Entry 8U9Z (electron microscopy, 3.80 A resolution); this record covers chains A and B of the 7 polymer chains in the assembly.

== Chain A (and B) ==
Molecule: Cell division control protein 48
Source organism: Saccharomyces cerevisiae
Notes: EC 3.6.4.6; chain B of this document is another copy of the same molecule, construct and numbering; everything in this record applies to it too
UniProt: P25694 (CDC48_YEAST); residue numbers follow UniProt; this construct covers 1-835
Chain sequence (835 residues; numbered 1 to 835; the number before each row is that of its first residue):
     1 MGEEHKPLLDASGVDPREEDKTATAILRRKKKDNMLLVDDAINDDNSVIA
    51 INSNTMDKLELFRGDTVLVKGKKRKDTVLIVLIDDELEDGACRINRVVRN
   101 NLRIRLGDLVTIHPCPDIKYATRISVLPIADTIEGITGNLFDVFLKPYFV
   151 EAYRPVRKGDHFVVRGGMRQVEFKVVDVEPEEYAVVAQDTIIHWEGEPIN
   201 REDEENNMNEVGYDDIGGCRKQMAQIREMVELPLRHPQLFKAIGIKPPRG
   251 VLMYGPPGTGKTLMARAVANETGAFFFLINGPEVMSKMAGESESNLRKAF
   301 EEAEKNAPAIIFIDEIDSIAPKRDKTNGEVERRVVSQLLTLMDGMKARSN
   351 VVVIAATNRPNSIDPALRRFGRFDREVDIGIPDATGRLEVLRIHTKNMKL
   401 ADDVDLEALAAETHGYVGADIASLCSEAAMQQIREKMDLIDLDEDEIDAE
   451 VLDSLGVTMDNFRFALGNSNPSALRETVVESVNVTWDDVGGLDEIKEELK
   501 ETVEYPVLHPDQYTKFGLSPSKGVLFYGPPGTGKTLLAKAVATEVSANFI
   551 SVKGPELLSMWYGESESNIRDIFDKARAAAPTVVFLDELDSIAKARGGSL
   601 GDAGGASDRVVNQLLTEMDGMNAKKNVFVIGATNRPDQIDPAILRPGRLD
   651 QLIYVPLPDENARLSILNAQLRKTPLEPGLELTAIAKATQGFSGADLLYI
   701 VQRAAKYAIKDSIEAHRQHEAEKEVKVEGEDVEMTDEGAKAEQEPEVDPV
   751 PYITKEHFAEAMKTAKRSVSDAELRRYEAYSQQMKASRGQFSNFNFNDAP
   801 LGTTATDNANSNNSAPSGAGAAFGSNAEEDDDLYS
Not modelled in the structure: 1-208, 726-743, 785-835 (chain B: 1-204, 723-747, 797-835)
Bound ions: Mg2+ site 1: Thr262 (together with 08T); Mg2+ site 2: Thr535 (together with 08T)
Small-molecule neighbours:
  - 08T ([[[(2R,3S,4R,5R)-5-(6-aminopurin-9-yl)-3,4-bis(oxidanyl)oxolan-2-yl]methoxy-oxidanyl-phosphoryl]oxy-oxidanyl-phosphoryl]oxy-tris(fluoranyl)beryllium), molecule 1: Asp215, Gly217, Pro256, Pro257, Gly258, Thr259, Gly260, Lys261, Thr262, Leu263, Asn358, Val390, His394, Gly418, Ala419
  - 08T, molecule 2: Val489, Leu492, Pro529, Pro530, Gly531, Thr532, Gly533, Lys534, Thr535, Leu536, Asn634, Ile666, Gln670, Gly694, Ala695, Leu698
UniProt features mapped onto this chain:
  - binding site (ATP): Pro257 to Leu263, Asn358, His394, Gly531 to Leu536
  - modified residue: Ser472 (Phosphoserine), Ser519 (Phosphoserine), Thr735 (Phosphothreonine), Ser770 (Phosphoserine)
  - cross-link (Glycyl lysine isopeptide (Lys-Gly)): Lys305 (interchain with G-Cter in ubiquitin), Lys322 (interchain with G-Cter in ubiquitin), Lys346 (interchain with G-Cter in ubiquitin), Lys522 (interchain with G-Cter in ubiquitin), Lys539 (interchain with G-Cter in ubiquitin), Lys594 (interchain with G-Cter in ubiquitin), Lys673 (interchain with G-Cter in ubiquitin)
  - mutagenesis: Lys261 (K261A: Moderate reduction in growth rate; K261T: Probable loss of ATP binding. Complete loss of catalytic activity), Glu315 (E315A: Moderate reduction in growth rate; E315D: Severe loss of catalytic activity without affecting cooperativity between the 2 ATP-binding regions. Slight reduction in growth rate ...), Asn358 (N358A: Slight reduction in growth rate. Restores cell growth; when associated with Q-315), Arg369 (R369A: No effect on growth rate. Restores cell growth; when associated with Q-315), Pro471 (P471A/S: Restores cell growth; when associated with Q-315), Arg475 (R475H: Restores cell growth; when associated with Q-315), Lys534 (K534A/T: Severe loss of catalytic activity. Lethal), Glu588 (E588D: Moderate reduction in growth rate; E588Q: Lethal), Arg645 (R645A: Lethal)
What the authors report for this chain:
  - catalytic residues: Glu315, Arg369, Arg372, Glu588, Arg645, Arg648 (citing earlier work)

== Interface between chain A and chain B ==
Pairs across the interface (139):
  Pro257(A) - Arg369(B)
  Gly258(A) - Arg369(B)
  Thr262(A) - Gly344(B)
  Thr262(A) - Met345(B)
  Arg266(A) - Gly344(B)  hydrogen bond (side chain-backbone)
  Arg266(A) - Met345(B)
  Leu278(A) - Met345(B)  hydrophobic
  Asn280(A) - Thr340(B)
  Pro282(A) - Arg333(B)
  Pro282(A) - Ser336(B)
  Pro282(A) - Gln337(B)
  Glu283(A) - Arg297(B)  salt bridge
  Glu283(A) - Gln337(B)  hydrogen bond
  Met285(A) - Glu329(B)
  Met285(A) - Arg333(B)
  Ser286(A) - Ala289(B)
  Lys287(A) - Met288(B)
  Lys287(A) - Ala289(B)
  Lys287(A) - Glu291(B)
  Glu315(A) - Thr340(B)  hydrogen bond
  Ser318(A) - Ser336(B)
  Arg359(A) - Arg323(B)
  Asn397(A) - Gly244(B)
  Met398(A) - Ile243(B)
  Met398(A) - Gly244(B)
  Met398(A) - Ile245(B)  hydrophobic
  Lys399(A) - Ile243(B)
  Ala419(A) - Arg369(B)
  Ala419(A) - Phe370(B)
  Asp420(A) - Arg369(B)
  Ala422(A) - Phe370(B)  hydrophobic
  Ser423(A) - Phe370(B)
  Ser426(A) - Ile245(B)
  Ser426(A) - Lys246(B)  hydrogen bond (side chain-backbone)
  Ala429(A) - Ile243(B)  hydrophobic
  Met430(A) - Phe240(B)  hydrophobic
  Met430(A) - Pro247(B)  hydrophobic
  Met430(A) - Pro248(B)
  Ile433(A) - Leu239(B)  hydrophobic
  Ile433(A) - Phe240(B)  hydrophobic
  Ile433(A) - Ile243(B)  hydrophobic
  Leu442(A) - His236(B)
  Glu444(A) - Arg235(B)  hydrogen bond (backbone-side chain)
  Asp445(A) - Arg235(B)  hydrogen bond (backbone-side chain)
  Glu446(A) - Arg235(B)  hydrogen bond (backbone-side chain)
  Glu446(A) - His236(B)
  Ile447(A) - Arg235(B)
  Ile447(A) - His236(B)
  Ile447(A) - Gln238(B)
  Leu455(A) - Ile243(B)  hydrophobic
  Ser472(A) - Arg368(B)  hydrogen bond (side chain-backbone)
  Ser472(A) - Arg369(B)  hydrogen bond (side chain-backbone)
  Arg475(A) - Arg368(B)  hydrogen bond (side chain-backbone)
  Arg475(A) - Asp374(B)
  Arg475(A) - Glu376(B)  salt bridge
  Glu476(A) - Asn361(B)
  Glu476(A) - Arg368(B)  salt bridge
  Pro530(A) - Arg645(B)
  Gly531(A) - Arg645(B)
  Thr535(A) - Met621(B)
  Lys539(A) - Gly620(B)  hydrogen bond (side chain-backbone)
  Lys539(A) - Met621(B)
  Ser551(A) - Met621(B)
  Lys553(A) - Thr616(B)
  Lys553(A) - Glu617(B)
  Pro555(A) - Glu566(B)
  Pro555(A) - Arg570(B)  hydrogen bond (backbone-side chain)
  Pro555(A) - Gln613(B)
  Glu556(A) - Arg570(B)
  Leu558(A) - Tyr562(B)
  Leu558(A) - Arg609(B)
  Ser559(A) - Tyr562(B)
  Met560(A) - Trp561(B)  hydrophobic
  Met560(A) - Tyr562(B)  hydrogen bond (backbone-backbone)
  Met560(A) - Glu564(B)
  Ser567(A) - Lys325(B)
  Phe585(A) - Met621(B)  hydrophobic
  Glu588(A) - Thr616(B)
  Asp590(A) - Asn612(B)  hydrogen bond (backbone-side chain)
  Ser591(A) - Arg609(B)
  Ser591(A) - Asn612(B)
  Ser599(A) - Leu600(B)  hydrogen bond (side chain-backbone)
  Ser599(A) - Gly601(B)
  Ser599(A) - Asp602(B)
  Gly601(A) - Asp602(B)
  Gly601(A) - Ala603(B)
  Gly601(A) - Gly604(B)  hydrogen bond (backbone-backbone)
  Ser607(A) - Tyr562(B)
  Arg635(A) - Arg596(B)  hydrogen bond (side chain-backbone)
  Lys673(A) - Phe516(B)
  Lys673(A) - Gly517(B)
  Thr674(A) - Phe516(B)
  Thr674(A) - Leu518(B)
  Pro675(A) - Lys515(B)
  Pro675(A) - Phe516(B)
  Leu680(A) - Phe796(B)  hydrophobic
  Ala684(A) - Phe794(B)  hydrophobic
  Ile685(A) - Phe794(B)
  Ala688(A) - Phe794(B)  hydrophobic
  Phe692(A) - Phe791(B)  hydrophobic
  Ala695(A) - Arg645(B)
  Ala695(A) - Pro646(B)
  Asp696(A) - Pro646(B)
  Tyr699(A) - Pro646(B)  hydrophobic
  Tyr699(A) - Asp650(B)
  Val701(A) - Leu518(B)  hydrophobic
  Gln702(A) - Ser519(B)  hydrogen bond
  Gln702(A) - Pro520(B)
  Gln702(A) - Ser521(B)
  Arg703(A) - Glu498(B)  salt bridge
  Arg703(A) - Gln651(B)
  Ala705(A) - Leu518(B)  hydrophobic
  Lys706(A) - Glu501(B)  hydrogen bond (side chain-backbone)
  Lys706(A) - Thr502(B)
  Lys706(A) - Tyr505(B)
  Lys706(A) - Tyr513(B)
  Ala708(A) - Phe516(B)  hydrophobic
  Ile709(A) - Tyr513(B)
  Lys710(A) - Glu501(B)
  Ile713(A) - His509(B)
  Asp748(A) - Lys515(B)  salt bridge
  Val750(A) - Phe516(B)
  Tyr752(A) - Phe516(B)
  Ile753(A) - Phe516(B)  hydrophobic
  Lys755(A) - Phe796(B)
  Phe758(A) - Phe796(B)  hydrophobic
  Met762(A) - Phe791(B)  hydrophobic
  Met762(A) - Phe794(B)  hydrophobic
  Lys763(A) - Arg788(B)
  Lys763(A) - Ser792(B)
  Ala765(A) - Arg788(B)
  Ala765(A) - Phe791(B)
  Lys766(A) - Met784(B)  hydrogen bond (side chain-backbone)
  Lys766(A) - Lys785(B)
  Lys766(A) - Arg788(B)
  Arg767(A) - Ser787(B)
  Ser768(A) - Arg645(B)
  Ser768(A) - Pro646(B)
  Glu773(A) - Pro641(B)
Also at the interface, not in a pair above, chain A (99 interface residues in all): Asp317, His394, Leu452, Val479, Asp587, Asp602, Ala606, Asn634, Glu681, Ser712, Pro751, Ala759
Also at the interface, not in a pair above, chain B (82 interface residues in all): Ala242, Glu293, Phe373, Gln512, Ala595, Asn622, Ala642, Gln790

== In short ==
Chain A and chain B form an interface of 99 and 82 residues respectively; the contacts include 20 hydrogen
bonds and 5 salt bridges. Polar pairs include Glu283(A)-Arg297(B), Arg475(A)-Glu376(B) and
Glu476(A)-Arg368(B). Ligands of chain A: compound 08T. From the paper: catalytic residues Glu315(A), Arg369(A)
and Arg372(A) among others.
Both chains are Cell division control protein 48 (Saccharomyces cerevisiae). Entry 8U9Z (Cdc48-Shp1 unfolding
native substrate, Class 7) was determined by electron microscopy (same publication as 8U7T, 8U8I, 8U9C, 8U9P,
8U9Q, 8UA0 and 3 further entries).
